Entry 6X3Z (electron microscopy, 3.23 A resolution); this record covers chains C and D of the 9 polymer chains in the assembly.

# Chain C
Protein: Gamma-aminobutyric acid receptor subunit beta-2
From: Homo sapiens
Reference sequence: P47870 (GBRB2_HUMAN), isoform P47870-1; the construct has insertions or renumbered stretches relative to UniProt, so the offset changes along the chain: 1-307 = UniProt 25-331; 316-341 = UniProt 487-512
Amino-acid sequence (364 residues; numbered 1 to 364; the number before each row is that of its first residue):
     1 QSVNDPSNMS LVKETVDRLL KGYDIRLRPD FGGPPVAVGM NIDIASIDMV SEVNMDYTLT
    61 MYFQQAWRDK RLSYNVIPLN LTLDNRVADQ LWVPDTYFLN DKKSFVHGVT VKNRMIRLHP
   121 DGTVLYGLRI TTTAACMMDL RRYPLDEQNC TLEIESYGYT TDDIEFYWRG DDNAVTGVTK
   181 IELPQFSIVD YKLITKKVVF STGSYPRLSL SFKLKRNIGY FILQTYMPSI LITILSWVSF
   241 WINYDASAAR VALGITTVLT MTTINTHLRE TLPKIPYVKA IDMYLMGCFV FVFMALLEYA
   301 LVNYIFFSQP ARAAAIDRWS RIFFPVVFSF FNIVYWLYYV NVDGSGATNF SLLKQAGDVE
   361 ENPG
Not modelled in the structure: 1-6, 341-364
Construct notes: linker (308-315)
UniProt features mapped onto this chain:
  - binding site (histamine): Tyr-97, Ser-156, Tyr-157, Thr-202
  - binding site (4-aminobutanoate): Tyr-157, Thr-202
  - glycosylation (N-linked (GlcNAc...) asparagine): Asn-8, Asn-80, Asn-149
Cystine bridges: Cys-136/Cys-150
Covalently attached groups: N-acetylglucosamine (NAG) linked to Asn-80, Asn-149
Ligand contacts: gamma-amino-butanoic acid (ABU): Tyr-97, Glu-155, Ser-156, Tyr-157, Phe-200, Thr-202, Tyr-205

# Chain D
Protein: Gamma-aminobutyric acid receptor subunit alpha-1
From: Homo sapiens
Reference sequence: P14867 (GBRA1_HUMAN); the construct has insertions or renumbered stretches relative to UniProt, so the offset changes along the chain: 1-312 = UniProt 28-339; 320-358 = UniProt 418-456
Amino-acid sequence (358 residues; each row starts with the number of its first residue):
     1 QPSLQDELKD NTTVFTRILD RLLDGYDNRL RPGLGERVTE VKTDIFVTSF GPVSDHDMEY
    61 TIDVFFRQSW KDERLKFKGP MTVLRLNNLM ASKIWTPDTF FHNGKKSVAH NMTMPNKLLR
   121 ITEDGTLLYT MRLTVRAECP MHLEDFPMDA HACPLKFGSY AYTRAEVVYE WTREPARSVV
   181 VAEDGSRLNQ YDLLGQTVDS GIVQSSTGEY VVMTTHFHLK RKIGYFVIQT YLPCIMTVIL
   241 SQVSFWLNRE SVPARTVFGV TTVLTMTTLS ISARNSLPKV AYATAMDWFI AVCYAFVFSA
   301 LIEFATVNYF TKSQPARAAK IDRLSRIAFP LLFGIFNLVY WATYLNREPQ LKAPTPHQ
Not modelled in the structure: 1-9, 348-358
Construct notes: linker (313-319)
UniProt features mapped onto this chain:
  - binding site (4-aminobutanoate): Arg-67, Thr-130
  - binding site (3alpha-hydroxy-5alpha-pregnan-11,20-dione): Trp-246
  - glycosylation (N-linked (GlcNAc...) asparagine): Asn-11, Asn-111
Cystine bridges: Cys-139/Cys-153
Covalently attached groups: N-acetylglucosamine (NAG) linked to Asn-111
Ligand contacts: gamma-amino-butanoic acid (ABU): Phe-65, Arg-67, Leu-118, Thr-130

# Chain C / chain D interface
Residue-residue contacts - 103 pairs, chain C then chain D:
  Asp-24(C) with Thr-16(D), hydrogen bond
  Ile-25(C) with Asn-87(D); Leu-89(D), hydrophobic
  Arg-26(C) with Leu-19(D); Asp-20(D), salt bridge; Asn-87(D); Leu-89(D); Met-90(D)
  Leu-27(C) with Thr-12(D); Phe-15(D), hydrophobic; Thr-16(D); Leu-19(D), hydrophobic
  Phe-31(C) with Phe-15(D), hydrophobic; Met-81(D); Leu-84(D), hydrophobic; Arg-85(D)
  Gly-32(C) with Met-81(D)
  Met-55(C) with Asn-189(D)
  Arg-71(C) with Thr-12(D)
  Val-93(C) with Met-114(D), hydrophobic
  Pro-94(C) with Thr-113(D); Met-114(D)
  Asp-95(C) with Asn-88(D); Met-114(D)
  Thr-96(C) with Met-112(D); Thr-113(D), hydrogen bond (backbone-backbone); Met-114(D)
  Tyr-97(C) with Phe-65(D); Met-112(D); Asn-116(D); Arg-132(D)
  Phe-98(C) with Met-112(D), hydrophobic; Arg-132(D), hydrogen bond (backbone-side chain)
  Leu-99(C) with Phe-65(D), hydrophobic; Arg-132(D), hydrogen bond (backbone-side chain)
  Asn-100(C) with Arg-187(D)
  Asp-101(C) with Asp-63(D); Arg-132(D), salt bridge
  Lys-102(C) with His-110(D)
  Ser-104(C) with Met-112(D)
  Phe-105(C) with Met-112(D)
  Val-106(C) with Met-112(D), hydrophobic
  Leu-128(C) with Thr-113(D)
  Ile-130(C) with Met-112(D), hydrophobic
  Ala-135(C) with Arg-187(D)
  Met-137(C) with Ser-186(D); Arg-187(D); Leu-188(D); Asn-189(D)
  Tyr-157(C) with Phe-65(D); Asn-116(D); Lys-117(D); Leu-118(D); Thr-130(D); Met-131(D), hydrogen bond (side chain-backbone); Arg-132(D), hydrogen bond (side chain-backbone)
  Gly-158(C) with Leu-118(D); Arg-120(D), hydrogen bond (backbone-side chain)
  Tyr-159(C) with Arg-85(D); Asn-87(D), hydrogen bond
  Thr-160(C) with Arg-120(D)
  Asp-162(C) with Arg-85(D), salt bridge
  Asp-163(C) with Arg-85(D), salt bridge
  Phe-200(C) with Phe-46(D), hydrophobic; Phe-65(D), hydrophobic
  Ser-201(C) with Arg-67(D); Arg-173(D), hydrogen bond
  Thr-202(C) with Arg-67(D); Arg-120(D); Leu-128(D)
  Tyr-205(C) with Leu-118(D); Arg-120(D), hydrogen bond
  Ser-247(C) with Ala-254(D)
  Val-251(C) with Ala-254(D); Val-257(D), hydrophobic; Phe-258(D), hydrophobic
  Ile-255(C) with Leu-240(D), hydrophobic; Thr-261(D)
  Arg-269(C) with Tyr-225(D); Gln-229(D), hydrogen bond
  Pro-273(C) with Asn-189(D)
  Lys-274(C) with Asn-189(D); Gln-190(D); Tyr-225(D), hydrogen bond; Ser-276(D)
  Ile-275(C) with Tyr-225(D)
  Pro-276(C) with Asn-189(D); Lys-222(D); Gly-224(D); Tyr-225(D)
  Val-278(C) with Ile-228(D), hydrophobic
  Phe-293(C) with Met-236(D), hydrophobic; Ile-239(D), hydrophobic; Leu-240(D), hydrophobic
  Leu-296(C) with Leu-240(D), hydrophobic; Phe-258(D), hydrophobic
  Leu-297(C) with Val-243(D), hydrophobic
  Ala-300(C) with Leu-247(D), hydrophobic
  Asn-303(C) with Leu-247(D); Asn-248(D)
  Tyr-304(C) with Trp-246(D)
  Phe-307(C) with Asn-248(D); Glu-250(D)
Interface residues without a listed pair, chain C (59 interface residues in all): Phe-63, Trp-92, Val-258, Thr-262, Thr-266, Met-286, Phe-289, Tyr-299
Interface residues without a listed pair, chain D (61 interface residues in all): Leu-23, Asp-44, Thr-48, Leu-86, Leu-232, Ser-251, Thr-265, Ser-272, Arg-326

# Summary
The interface between chain C and chain D involves 59 residues on one side and 61 on the other; the contacts
include 12 hydrogen bonds and 4 salt bridges. Among the polar pairs are Arg-26(C)/Asp-20(D),
Asp-101(C)/Arg-132(D) and Asp-162(C)/Arg-85(D).
Chain C is Gamma-aminobutyric acid receptor subunit beta-2 and chain D is Gamma-aminobutyric acid receptor
subunit alpha-1, both from Homo sapiens; the structure, Human GABAA receptor alpha1-beta2-gamma2 subtype in
complex with GABA, was determined by electron microscopy together with 6X3S, 6X3T, 6X3U, 6X3V, 6X3W, 6X3X and
6X40 from the same study.
